Entry 5L1E (X-ray diffraction, 4.37 A resolution (low resolution: residue-level contacts below are approximate; hydrogen-bond / salt-bridge calls are withheld)); this record covers chains C and D of the 4 polymer chains in the assembly.

== Chain C (and D) ==
Molecule: Glutamate receptor 2
Organism: Rattus norvegicus
Notes: fragment: with deletions of 397-398, 402-405, 566-587; chain D of this document is another copy of the same molecule, construct and numbering; everything in this record applies to it too
UniProt: P19491 (GRIA2_RAT), isoform P19491-2; aligned in 2 segments with insertions or deletions, so no single offset holds: 10-544 ~ UniProt 25-565; 567-826 ~ UniProt 588-847
Chain sequence (803 residues; numbered 10 to 831; 19 numbers in that range are skipped by the numbering (no residue carries them; nothing is unmodelled there); the number before each row is that of its first residue):
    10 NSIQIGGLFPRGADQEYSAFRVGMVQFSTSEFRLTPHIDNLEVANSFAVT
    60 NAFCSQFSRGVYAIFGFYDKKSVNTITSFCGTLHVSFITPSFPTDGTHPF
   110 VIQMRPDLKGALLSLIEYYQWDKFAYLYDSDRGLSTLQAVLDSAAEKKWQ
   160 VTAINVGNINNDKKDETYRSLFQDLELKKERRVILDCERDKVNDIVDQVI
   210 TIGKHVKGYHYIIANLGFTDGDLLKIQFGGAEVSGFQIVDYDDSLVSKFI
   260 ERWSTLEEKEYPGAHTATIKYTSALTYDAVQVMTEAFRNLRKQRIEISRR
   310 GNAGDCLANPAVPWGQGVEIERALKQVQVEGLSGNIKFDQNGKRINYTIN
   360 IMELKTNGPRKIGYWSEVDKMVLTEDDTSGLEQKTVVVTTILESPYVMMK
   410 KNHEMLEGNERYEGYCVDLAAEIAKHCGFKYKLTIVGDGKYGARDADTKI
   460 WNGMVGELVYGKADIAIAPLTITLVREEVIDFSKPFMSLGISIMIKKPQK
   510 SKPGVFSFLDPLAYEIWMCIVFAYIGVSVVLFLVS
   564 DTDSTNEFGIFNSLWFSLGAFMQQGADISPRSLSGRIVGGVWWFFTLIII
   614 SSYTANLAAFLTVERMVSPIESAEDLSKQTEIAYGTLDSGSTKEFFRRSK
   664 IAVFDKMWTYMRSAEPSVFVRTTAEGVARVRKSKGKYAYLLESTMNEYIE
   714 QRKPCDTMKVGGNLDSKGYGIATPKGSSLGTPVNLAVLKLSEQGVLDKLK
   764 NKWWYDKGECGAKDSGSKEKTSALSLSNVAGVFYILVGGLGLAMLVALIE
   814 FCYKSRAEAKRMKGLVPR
Disordered / not traced: 564-572, 589-594, 817-831 (chain D: 564-572, 589-590, 817-831)
Construct notes: engineered mutation E241 (Asn256 in P19491), D385 (Asn406 in P19491), Q392 (Asn413 in P19491), A589 (Cys610 in P19491); linker (564-566); cloning artifact (827-831)
UniProt features mapped onto this chain:
  - glycosylation: N355 (N-linked (GlcNAc...) asparagine)
  - binding site (L-glutamate): S654, T655, E705
  - site: I633 (Crucial to convey clamshell closure to channel opening), R660 (Interaction with the cone snail toxin Con-ikot-ikot), K752 (Interaction with the cone snail toxin Con-ikot-ikot)
  - modified residue (Phosphoserine): S662, S696
  - lipidation: C815 (S-palmitoyl cysteine)
Disulfide bonds: C63-C315, C718-C773
Residues lining bound ligands:
  - 6ZQ (3-(2-chlorophenyl)-2-(2-{6-[(diethylamino)methyl]pyridin-2-yl}ethyl)-6-fluoroquinazolin-4(3H)-one): S516, F517, L518, D519, P520, W526, Y616, L620, F623, S788, N791
  - N-acetylglucosamine (NAG; 2-acetamido-2-deoxy-beta-D-glucopyranose): Q337, E339, N344, K346, N355

== How chain C and chain D interact ==
Pairs across the interface (109):
  N54(C) - S87(D)
  N54(C) - T91(D)
  S55(C) - N83(D)
  S55(C) - S87(D)
  S55(C) - F88(D)
  F56(C) - S87(D)
  F56(C) - F88(D)
  F56(C) - T91(D)
  F56(C) - C315(D)
  F56(C) - A320(D)
  T59(C) - T59(D)
  T59(C) - F88(D)
  N60(C) - L316(D)
  C63(C) - L316(D)
  K79(C) - N83(D)
  K80(C) - N83(D)
  K80(C) - H107(D)
  N83(C) - S55(D)
  N83(C) - K79(D)
  N83(C) - K80(D)
  N83(C) - N83(D)
  T84(C) - S55(D)
  T84(C) - T84(D)
  S87(C) - N54(D)
  S87(C) - S55(D)
  S87(C) - F56(D)
  F88(C) - F56(D)
  F88(C) - T59(D)
  T91(C) - F56(D)
  H107(C) - K80(D)
  Y137(C) - Q147(D)
  L143(C) - L143(D)
  L143(C) - Q147(D)
  Q147(C) - Y137(D)
  Q147(C) - L143(D)
  Q147(C) - N164(D)
  L150(C) - L150(D)
  L150(C) - A162(D)
  D151(C) - Y137(D)
  D151(C) - N164(D)
  A154(C) - T161(D)
  A154(C) - I163(D)
  Q159(C) - Q159(D)
  T161(C) - A154(D)
  A162(C) - L150(D)
  I163(C) - D151(D)
  N164(C) - Q147(D)
  N164(C) - D151(D)
  C315(C) - L316(D)
  L316(C) - N60(D)
  L316(C) - C63(D)
  L316(C) - C315(D)
  N318(C) - N60(D)
  P520(C) - L787(D)
  L521(C) - L787(D)
  E524(C) - L789(D)
  I525(C) - L787(D)
  I525(C) - L789(D)
  C528(C) - F796(D)
  A532(C) - F796(D)
  A532(C) - L799(D)
  G535(C) - L803(D)
  L542(C) - M807(D)
  G588(C) - M585(D)
  S595(C) - E813(D)
  L596(C) - W578(D)
  L596(C) - V809(D)
  L596(C) - E813(D)
  S597(C) - A806(D)
  S597(C) - A810(D)
  S597(C) - E813(D)
  R599(C) - W578(D)
  R599(C) - L581(D)
  R599(C) - G582(D)
  I600(C) - L581(D)
  I600(C) - A806(D)
  I600(C) - V809(D)
  V601(C) - A806(D)
  G602(C) - M585(D)
  G603(C) - M585(D)
  V604(C) - I798(D)
  V604(C) - L799(D)
  W605(C) - L799(D)
  W606(C) - F584(D)
  W606(C) - M585(D)
  F607(C) - F584(D)
  F608(C) - V795(D)
  F608(C) - F796(D)
  F608(C) - L799(D)
  L610(C) - I613(D)
  I611(C) - Y616(D)
  S614(C) - Y616(D)
  S614(C) - T617(D)
  A618(C) - T617(D)
  A618(C) - L620(D)
  A618(C) - A621(D)
  N619(C) - L624(D)
  N619(C) - A786(D)
  N619(C) - L787(D)
  A622(C) - L624(D)
  A622(C) - T625(D)
  F623(C) - T784(D)
  F623(C) - A786(D)
  T625(C) - T625(D)
  V626(C) - K783(D)
  T643(C) - D777(D)
  E644(C) - D777(D)
  E644(C) - S780(D)
  E644(C) - K781(D)
Other interface residues (no listed pair), chain C (78 interface residues in all): E155, K157, L186, K187, D314, A320, A522, I529, V536, V539, V543, Q587, I612, S615, T617, A621, S676
Other interface residues (no listed pair), chain D (74 interface residues in all): E155, K157, D183, K187, D314, A317, N318, F517, F574, L577, T609, K770, S785, V792, G802, L805

== Overview ==
78 residues of chain C face 74 of chain D across their interface. Ligands of chain C: N-acetylglucosamine and
compound 6ZQ. From UniProt: 3 L-glutamate-binding residues on chain C.
Chain C and chain D are both Glutamate receptor 2 (Rattus norvegicus); the structure, AMPA subtype ionotropic
glutamate receptor GluA2 in complex with noncompetitive inhibitor CP465022, was determined by X-ray
diffraction, deposited together with 5L1B, 5L1F, 5L1G and 5L1H.
